PDB entry 7UWC | electron microscopy, 4.00 A resolution | chains K and L of the 31 polymer chains in the assembly

Chain K:
Protein: V-type proton ATPase subunit E
From: Citrus limon
UniProtKB: Q9MB46 (VATE_CITUN); numbering as in UniProt (aligned over 1-230)
Sequence (230 residues; row label = number of the first residue in the row):
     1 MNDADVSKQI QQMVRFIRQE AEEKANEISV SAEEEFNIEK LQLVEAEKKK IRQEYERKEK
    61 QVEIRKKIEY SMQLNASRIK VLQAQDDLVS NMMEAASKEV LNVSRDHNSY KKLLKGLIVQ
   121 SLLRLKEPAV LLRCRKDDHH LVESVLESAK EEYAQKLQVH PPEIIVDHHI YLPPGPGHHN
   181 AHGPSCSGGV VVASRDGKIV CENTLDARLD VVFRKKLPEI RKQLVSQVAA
Unresolved in the structure: 1, 168-175, 227-230

Chain L:
Protein: V-type proton ATPase subunit G
From: Citrus limon
UniProtKB: A0A067DRZ4 (A0A067DRZ4_CITSI); residues 1-110 here = UniProt positions 1-110
Sequence (110 residues; each row starts with the number of its first residue):
     1 MASNRGHGGI QQLLAAEQEA QHIVAAARNA KMARLRQAKE EAEREIAEHR AQVEREFQRK
    61 LAESSGDSGA NVKRLEQETE VKIHHLNAGA EKIQYDVVQM LLKHVTTVKN
Unresolved in the structure: 1-8, 110

Interface between chain K and chain L:
Pairs across the interface (37):
  Met13(K) - Ala16(L)  hydrophobic
  Ile17(K) - Ile23(L)  hydrophobic
  Glu20(K) - Ala20(L)
  Lys24(K) - Ala20(L)
  Lys24(K) - Val24(L)
  Ala25(K) - Ile23(L)  hydrophobic
  Ile28(K) - Ala27(L)
  Ala32(K) - Lys31(L)
  Phe36(K) - Arg34(L)
  Phe36(K) - Ala38(L)
  Lys40(K) - Lys39(L)  hydrogen bond (side chain-backbone)
  Lys40(K) - Ala42(L)
  Lys40(K) - Glu43(L)
  Lys48(K) - His49(L)
  Ser77(K) - Thr79(L)
  Gln85(K) - Leu86(L)
  Leu88(K) - Leu86(L)  hydrophobic
  Leu88(K) - Ala90(L)  hydrophobic
  Met92(K) - Val97(L)  hydrophobic
  Ala95(K) - Gln94(L)
  Ala96(K) - Val98(L)  hydrophobic
  Val100(K) - Leu102(L)  hydrophobic
  Val103(K) - Leu102(L)  hydrophobic
  Leu113(K) - Thr106(L)
  Gly116(K) - Val108(L)
  Leu117(K) - Val108(L)  hydrophobic
  Gln120(K) - Val108(L)
  Arg208(K) - Val105(L)
  Arg208(K) - Val108(L)
  Leu209(K) - Val105(L)  hydrophobic
  Val212(K) - His104(L)
  Val212(K) - Val105(L)  hydrophobic
  Glu219(K) - Met100(L)
  Ile220(K) - Val97(L)  hydrophobic
  Gln223(K) - Ile93(L)
  Leu224(K) - Ala90(L)  hydrophobic
  Leu224(K) - Ile93(L)  hydrophobic
Interface residues without a listed pair, chain K (36 interface residues in all): Phe16, Ala21, Val44, Tyr70, Val81, Ala84, Glu99
Interface residues without a listed pair, chain L (36 interface residues in all): Glu19, Arg28, Ala30, Leu35, Glu40, Ile46, Asn71, Lys82, Ile83, Asn87, Gly89

In short:
The chain K/chain L interface involves 36 residues from each chain, with 1 hydrogen bond. The hydrogen-bonded
pair is Lys40(K)-Lys39(L).
Here chain K is V-type proton ATPase subunit E and chain L is V-type proton ATPase subunit G, both from Citrus
limon. Entry 7UWC (Citrus V-ATPase State 2, H in contact with subunit a) was determined by electron
microscopy, deposited together with 7UW9, 7UWA, 7UWB and 7UWD.
